7VNJ - chains D and H of the 8 polymer chains in the assembly; structure by electron microscopy, 2.56 A resolution.

== Chain D ==
Molecule: ADP-ribosylating binary toxin binding subunit CdtB
Organism: Clostridioides difficile
Reference sequence: A8DS70 (A8DS70_CLODI); residues 202-876 here = UniProt positions 202-876
Amino-acid sequence (675 residues; row label = number of the first residue in the row):
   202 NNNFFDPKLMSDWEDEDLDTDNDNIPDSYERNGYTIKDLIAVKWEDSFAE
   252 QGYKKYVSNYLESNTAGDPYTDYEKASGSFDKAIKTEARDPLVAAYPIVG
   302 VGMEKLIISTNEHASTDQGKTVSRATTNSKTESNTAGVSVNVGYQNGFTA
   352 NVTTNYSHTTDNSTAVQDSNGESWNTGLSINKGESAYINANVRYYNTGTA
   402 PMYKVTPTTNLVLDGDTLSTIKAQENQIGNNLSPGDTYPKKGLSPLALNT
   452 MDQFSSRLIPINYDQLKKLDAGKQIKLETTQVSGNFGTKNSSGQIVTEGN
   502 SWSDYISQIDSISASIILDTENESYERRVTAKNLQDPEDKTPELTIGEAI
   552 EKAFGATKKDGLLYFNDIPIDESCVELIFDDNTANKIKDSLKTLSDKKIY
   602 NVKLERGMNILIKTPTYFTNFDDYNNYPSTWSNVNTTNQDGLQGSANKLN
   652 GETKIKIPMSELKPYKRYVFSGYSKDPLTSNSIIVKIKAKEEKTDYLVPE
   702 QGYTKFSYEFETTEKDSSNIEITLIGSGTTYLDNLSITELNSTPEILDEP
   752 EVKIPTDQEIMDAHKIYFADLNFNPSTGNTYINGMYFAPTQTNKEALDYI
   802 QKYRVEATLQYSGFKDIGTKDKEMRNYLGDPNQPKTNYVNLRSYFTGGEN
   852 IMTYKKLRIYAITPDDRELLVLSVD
Unresolved in the structure: 202-213, 332-363, 743-876
Bound ions: Ca2+ site 1: Asp220, Asp222, Asp224, Ile226, Glu231; Ca2+ site 2: Asp222, Asp224, Glu231, Asn260, Glu263, Asp273; Ca2+ site 3: Asn621, Asp623, Ser646, Asp734
What the authors report for this chain:
  - conformationally variable residues (loop rearrangement): Gly488 to Val497
  - mutagenesis - F774G, F774L: decreased binding to di-heptamer

== Chain H ==
Molecule: ADP-ribosyltransferase enzymatic component
Organism: Clostridioides difficile
Reference sequence: Q9KH42 (Q9KH42_CLODI); residues 1-413 here correspond to UniProt positions 51-463 (UniProt number = residue number + 50)
Amino-acid sequence (428 residues; each row starts with the number of its first residue):
     1 APIERPEDFLKDKEKAKEWERKEAERIEQKLERSEKEALESYKKDSVEIS
    51 KYSQTRNYFYDYQIEANSREKEYKELRNAISKNKIDKPMYVYYFESPEKF
   101 AFNKVIRTENQNEISLEKFNEFKETIQNKLFKQDGFKDISLYEPGKGDEK
   151 PTPLLMHLKLPRNTGMLPYTNTNNVSTLIEQGYSIKIDKIVRIVIDGKHY
   201 IKAEASVVSSLDFKDDVSKGDSWGKANYNDWSNKLTPNELADVNDYMRGG
   251 YTAINNYLISNGPVNNPNPELDSKITNIENALKREPIPTNLTVYRRSGPQ
   301 EFGLTLTSPEYDFNKLENIDAFKSKWEGQALSYPNFISTSIGSVNMSAFA
   351 KRKIVLRITIPKGSPGAYLSAIPGYAGEYEVLLNHGSKFKINKIDSYKDG
   401 TITKLIVDATLIPENLYFQGLEHHHHHH
Unresolved in the structure: 1-18, 414-428
Differences from the reference sequence: expression tag (414-428)
What the authors report for this chain:
  - conformationally variable residues (helix shift, order/disorder transition): Leu10 to Glu18, Trp19 to Arg26

== Interface between chain D and chain H ==
Pairs across the interface (20; chain D residue first):
  Trp214(D) - Leu116(H)  hydrophobic
  Trp214(D) - Phe119(H)  hydrophobic
  Trp214(D) - Arg192(H)
  Glu215(D) - Leu116(H)
  Asp218(D) - Phe119(H)
  Asp218(D) - Lys123(H)  salt bridge
  Asp218(D) - Val191(H)
  Asp218(D) - Arg192(H)
  Leu219(D) - Arg192(H)
  Asp220(D) - Arg192(H)  hydrogen bond (backbone-backbone)
  Asp220(D) - Ile193(H)
  Thr221(D) - Val194(H)  hydrogen bond (backbone-backbone)
  Asn223(D) - Glu143(H)  hydrogen bond
  Asn223(D) - Ile193(H)
  Asn223(D) - Lys202(H)
  Asn225(D) - Lys202(H)
  Ser492(D) - Met89(H)
  Ser492(D) - Leu141(H)
  Ser492(D) - Tyr142(H)
  Ser493(D) - Lys87(H)
Also at the interface, not in a pair above, chain D (11 interface residues in all): Asp216
Also at the interface, not in a pair above, chain H (17 interface residues in all): Ile114, Ser115, Ile190, Glu204

== Overview ==
11 residues of chain D and 17 residues of chain H are in contact; the contacts include 3 hydrogen bonds and 1
salt bridge. Polar contacts include Asp218(D)-Lys123(H), Asn223(D)-Glu143(H) and Asp220(D)-Arg192(H). The
paper reports that F774G and F774L of chain D reduce binding to di-heptamer; conformational variability at
Gly488(D) and Leu10(H) among others.
Here chain D is ADP-ribosylating binary toxin binding subunit CdtB and chain H is ADP-ribosyltransferase
enzymatic component, both from Clostridioides difficile. Entry 7VNJ (Complex structure of Clostridioides
difficile enzymatic component (CDTa) and binding component (CDTb) pore with short stem) was determined by
electron microscopy, deposited together with 7VNN, 7YVQ and 7YVS.
